7XZN - chains A and C; structure by X-ray diffraction, 2.04 A resolution.

[Chain A (and C)]
Protein: Formate--tetrahydrofolate ligase
Source organism: Peptostreptococcus anaerobius
Notes: EC 6.3.4.3; chain C of this document is another copy of the same molecule, construct and numbering; everything in this record applies to it too
UniProtKB: A0A379CIH2 (A0A379CIH2_9FIRM); numbering as in UniProt (aligned over 1-558)
Amino-acid sequence (562 residues; numbered -3 to 558; the number before each row is that of its first residue; numbers below 1 keep their minus sign (Gly-3 is residue -3)):
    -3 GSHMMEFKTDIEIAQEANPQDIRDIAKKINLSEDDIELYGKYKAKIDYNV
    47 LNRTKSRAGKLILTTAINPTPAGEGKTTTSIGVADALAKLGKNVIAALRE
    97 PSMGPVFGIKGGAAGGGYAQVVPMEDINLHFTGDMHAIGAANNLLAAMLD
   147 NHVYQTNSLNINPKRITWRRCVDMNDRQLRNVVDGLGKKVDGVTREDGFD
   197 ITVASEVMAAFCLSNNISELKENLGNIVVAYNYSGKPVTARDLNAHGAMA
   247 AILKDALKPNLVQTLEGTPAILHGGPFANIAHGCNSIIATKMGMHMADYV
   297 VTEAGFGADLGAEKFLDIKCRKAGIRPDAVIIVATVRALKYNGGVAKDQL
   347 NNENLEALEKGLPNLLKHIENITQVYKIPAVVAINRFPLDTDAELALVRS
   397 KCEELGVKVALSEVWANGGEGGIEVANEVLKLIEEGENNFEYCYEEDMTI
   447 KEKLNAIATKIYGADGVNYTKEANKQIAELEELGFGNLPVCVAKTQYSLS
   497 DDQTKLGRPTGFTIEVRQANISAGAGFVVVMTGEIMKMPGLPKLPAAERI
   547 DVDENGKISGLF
Disordered / not traced: -3 to 3 (chain C: -3 to 2)
Differences from the reference sequence: expression tag (-3 to 0)
Ligand contacts: tris(hydroxyethyl)aminomethane (TAM): Gln11, Glu12, Ala13, Asn14
What the authors report for this chain:
  - mutagenesis - Y229A: decreased catalytic activity

[How chain A and chain C interact]
Residue-residue contacts (141):
  Arg19(A) with Arg19(C); Glu29(C), salt bridge
  Asp30(A) with Lys37(C), salt bridge
  Leu34(A) with Leu34(C); Tyr35(C); Gly36(C), hydrogen bond (backbone-backbone)
  Tyr35(A) with Leu34(C); Tyr35(C), hydrophobic
  Gly36(A) with Leu34(C), hydrogen bond (backbone-backbone)
  Lys37(A) with Asp30(C), salt bridge
  Tyr44(A) with Gly552(C)
  Asn45(A) with Asn551(C), hydrogen bond (side chain-backbone)
  Phe103(A) with Leu140(C), hydrophobic; Ile248(C), hydrophobic
  Glu121(A) with Lys250(C)
  His126(A) with Ala133(C); Ile248(C), hydrogen bond (side chain-backbone)
  His132(A) with His132(C)
  Ala133(A) with His126(C)
  Ala136(A) with Met170(C)
  Leu140(A) with Phe103(C), hydrophobic; Met170(C), hydrophobic
  Ala143(A) with Asp172(C)
  Met144(A) with Leu537(C), hydrophobic; Ala543(C), hydrophobic
  Asp146(A) with Gln174(C)
  Asn147(A) with Arg173(C), hydrogen bond; Leu537(C); Pro538(C), hydrogen bond (side chain-backbone); Pro541(C)
  Tyr150(A) with Arg173(C)
  Gln151(A) with Leu537(C), hydrogen bond (side chain-backbone); Pro538(C); Lys539(C)
  Thr152(A) with Lys539(C)
  Arg166(A) with Asp172(C), salt bridge; Gln174(C); Leu175(C)
  Met170(A) with Ala136(C); Leu140(C), hydrophobic
  Asp172(A) with Ala143(C); Arg166(C), salt bridge
  Arg173(A) with Asn147(C), hydrogen bond; Tyr150(C); Gln151(C); Val186(C); Asp187(C); Gly188(C)
  Gln174(A) with Asp146(C); Arg166(C); Asp180(C), hydrogen bond; Gly181(C), hydrogen bond (backbone-backbone); Gly188(C); Val189(C), hydrogen bond (side chain-backbone); Arg191(C)
  Leu175(A) with Arg166(C); Asp180(C)
  Arg176(A) with Val186(C), hydrogen bond (side chain-backbone); Asp187(C), salt bridge
  Asn177(A) with Asp180(C); Gly181(C); Leu182(C), hydrogen bond (side chain-backbone); Asp187(C), hydrogen bond
  Val178(A) with Val179(C); Asp180(C); Leu182(C)
  Val179(A) with Val178(C); Val179(C), hydrogen bond (backbone-backbone); Leu182(C), hydrophobic
  Asp180(A) with Gln174(C), hydrogen bond; Leu175(C); Asn177(C); Val178(C)
  Gly181(A) with Gln174(C), hydrogen bond (backbone-backbone); Asn177(C)
  Leu182(A) with Asn177(C), hydrogen bond (backbone-side chain); Val178(C); Val179(C), hydrophobic
  Gly183(A) with Asn177(C)
  Val186(A) with Arg173(C), hydrogen bond (backbone-side chain); Arg176(C), hydrogen bond (backbone-side chain)
  Asp187(A) with Arg173(C); Arg176(C), salt bridge; Asn177(C), hydrogen bond
  Gly188(A) with Arg173(C); Gln174(C)
  Val189(A) with Gln174(C), hydrogen bond (backbone-side chain)
  Arg191(A) with Gln174(C)
  Phe195(A) with Phe195(C), hydrophobic
  Ile213(A) with Val548(C), hydrophobic; Asp549(C); Glu550(C); Gly552(C)
  Ser214(A) with Glu550(C)
  Lys217(A) with Asp547(C), salt bridge; Val548(C), hydrogen bond (side chain-backbone)
  Asn240(A) with Ala543(C); Glu544(C), hydrogen bond
  Gly243(A) with Ile546(C); Val548(C)
  Ala244(A) with Ala543(C); Ile546(C)
  Ala246(A) with Val548(C)
  Ala247(A) with Ile546(C), hydrophobic; Val548(C); Ile554(C)
  Ile248(A) with Phe103(C), hydrophobic; His126(C), hydrogen bond (backbone-side chain)
  Lys250(A) with Glu121(C); Gly552(C); Ile554(C)
  Leu537(A) with Ala143(C); Asn147(C); Gln151(C), hydrogen bond (backbone-side chain)
  Pro538(A) with Asn147(C), hydrogen bond (backbone-side chain); Gln151(C)
  Lys539(A) with Gln151(C); Thr152(C)
  Pro541(A) with Asn147(C)
  Ala543(A) with Met144(C), hydrophobic; Asn240(C); Ala244(C)
  Glu544(A) with Asn240(C), hydrogen bond
  Ile546(A) with Gly243(C); Ala244(C); Ala247(C), hydrophobic
  Asp547(A) with Lys217(C), salt bridge
  Val548(A) with Ile213(C), hydrophobic; Lys217(C), hydrogen bond (backbone-side chain); Gly243(C); Ala246(C); Ala247(C)
  Asp549(A) with Ile213(C)
  Glu550(A) with Ile213(C); Ser214(C)
  Asn551(A) with Asn45(C), hydrogen bond (backbone-side chain)
  Gly552(A) with Tyr44(C); Ile213(C); Lys250(C)
  Ile554(A) with Ala247(C); Lys250(C)
Interface residues without a listed pair, chain A (71 interface residues in all): Met99, Asn139, Val168, Asn171, Leu239
Interface residues without a listed pair, chain C (72 interface residues in all): Met99, Asn139, Ala142, Val168, Gly183, Leu239

[In short]
The interface between chain A and chain C involves 71 residues on one side and 72 on the other, with 30
hydrogen bonds and 9 salt bridges. Polar contacts include Arg19(A)-Glu29(C), Asp30(A)-Lys37(C) and
Arg166(A)-Asp172(C). Ligands of chain A: tris(hydroxyethyl)aminomethane. From the paper: Y229A of chain A
reduces catalytic activity.
Chain A and chain C are both Formate--tetrahydrofolate ligase (Peptostreptococcus anaerobius); the structure,
Formate-tetrahydrofolate ligase from Peptostreptococcus anaerobius, was determined by X-ray diffraction,
deposited together with 7XZO.
